Entry 2CGJ (X-ray diffraction, 2.26 A resolution); this record covers chain A.

[Chain A]
Name: L-rhamnulose kinase
Organism: Escherichia coli
Notes: EC 2.7.1.5
UniProt: Q8X899 (RHAB_ECO57); residues 1-489 here = UniProt positions 1-489
Amino-acid sequence (489 residues; numbered 1 to 489; the number before each row is that of its first residue):
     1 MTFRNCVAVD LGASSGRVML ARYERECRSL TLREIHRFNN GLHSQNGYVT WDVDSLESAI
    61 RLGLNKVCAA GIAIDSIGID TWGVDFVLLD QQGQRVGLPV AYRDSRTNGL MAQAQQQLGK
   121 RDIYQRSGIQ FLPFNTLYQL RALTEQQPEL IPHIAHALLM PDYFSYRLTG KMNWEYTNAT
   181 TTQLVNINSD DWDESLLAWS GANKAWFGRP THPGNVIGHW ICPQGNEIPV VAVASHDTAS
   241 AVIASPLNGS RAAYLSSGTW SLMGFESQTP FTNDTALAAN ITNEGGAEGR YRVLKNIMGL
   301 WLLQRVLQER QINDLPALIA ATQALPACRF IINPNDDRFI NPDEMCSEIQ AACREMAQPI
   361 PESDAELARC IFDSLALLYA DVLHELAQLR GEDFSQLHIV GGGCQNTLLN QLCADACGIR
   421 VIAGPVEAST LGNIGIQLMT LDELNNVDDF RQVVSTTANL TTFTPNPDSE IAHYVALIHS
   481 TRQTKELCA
Not modelled in the structure: 1, 481-489
Differences from the reference sequence: engineered mutation Ala69 (Glu in Q8X899), Ala70 (Glu in Q8X899), Ala73 (Arg in Q8X899); conflict Ala320 (Ser in Q8X899), Asp343 (Glu in Q8X899), Glu344 (Thr in Q8X899), Met356 (Thr in Q8X899), Leu477 (Arg in Q8X899)
Swiss-Prot annotation at these positions:
  - active site: Asp237 (Proton acceptor)
  - binding site (ATP): Ala13 to Arg17, Thr259, Gln304, Gly402
  - binding site (substrate): Gly83, His236 to Thr238, Asn296
Disulfides: Cys68-Cys222
Residues lining bound ligands:
  - ADP (adenosine-5'-diphosphate): Gly12, Ala13, Ser14, Ser15, Arg17, Ser257, Gly258, Thr259, Leu300, Leu303, Gln304, Leu315, Pro316, Ile319, Gly401, Gly402, Gly403, Gln405, Asn406
  - beta-L-fructofuranose (LFR): Trp82, Gly83, Val84, Tyr102, Leu132, Phe134, His236, Asp237, Thr238, Trp260, Leu262, Asn296

[Summary]
Bound to chain A: beta-L-fructofuranose and ADP. UniProt lists active-site residue Asp237, 8 ATP-binding
residues and 5 substrate-binding residues.
Chain A is L-rhamnulose kinase (Escherichia coli); the structure, Crystal Structure of L-rhamnulose kinase
from Escherichia coli in complex with L-fructose and ADP, was determined by X-ray diffraction together with
2CGK and 2CGL from the same study.
